3GUT - chains D and X of the 6 polymer chains in the assembly; structure by X-ray diffraction, 3.59 A resolution.

# Chain D
Name: Nuclear factor NF-kappa-B p105 subunit
Organism: Homo sapiens
UniProt: P19838 (NFKB1_HUMAN); residues 339-650 here correspond to UniProt positions 41-352 (UniProt number = residue number - 298)
Sequence (312 residues; row label = number of the first residue in the row):
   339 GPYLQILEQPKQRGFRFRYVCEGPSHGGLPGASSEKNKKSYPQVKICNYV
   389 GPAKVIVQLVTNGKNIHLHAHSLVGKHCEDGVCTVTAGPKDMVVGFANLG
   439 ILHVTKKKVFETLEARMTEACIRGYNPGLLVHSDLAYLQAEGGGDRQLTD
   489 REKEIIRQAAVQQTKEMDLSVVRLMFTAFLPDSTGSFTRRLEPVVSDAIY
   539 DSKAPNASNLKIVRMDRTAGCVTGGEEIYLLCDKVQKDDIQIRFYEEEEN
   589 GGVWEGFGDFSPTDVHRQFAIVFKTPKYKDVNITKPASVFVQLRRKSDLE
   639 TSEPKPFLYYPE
From the paper describing this entry:
  - binding site for HIV-LTR Core Forward Strand (chain X): Arg356, His364
  - binding site for HIV-LTR Core Forward Strand: Arg354
  - mutagenesis - E373DEL/K374DEL/N375DEL/K376DEL: unchanged expression

# Chain X
Molecule: HIV-LTR Core Forward Strand
Organism: Human immunodeficiency virus
Sequence (26 nucleotides; each row starts with the number of its first residue):
     1 AGGGACTTTCCGCTGGGGACTTTCCA

# Chain D / chain X interface
Residue-residue contacts (13; chain D residue first):
  Arg354(D) - DG17(X)  base contact
  Arg354(D) - DG18(X)  hydrogen bond to the base
  Arg356(D) - DG16(X)  base contact
  Arg356(D) - DG17(X)  hydrogen bond to the base
  Ser363(D) - DT14(X)  hydrogen bond to the phosphate
  Ser363(D) - DG15(X)  base contact
  His364(D) - DG15(X)  sugar contact
  His364(D) - DG16(X)  hydrogen bond to the base
  Gly365(D) - DG15(X)  sugar contact
  Gly365(D) - DG16(X)  phosphate contact
  Gly366(D) - DG16(X)  phosphate contact
  Asn436(D) - DG15(X)  hydrogen bond to the phosphate
  Lys541(D) - DA19(X)  base contact

# Summary
Chain D and chain X form an interface of 8 and 6 residues respectively; the contacts include 5 hydrogen bonds.
Among the polar pairs are Arg354(D)-DG18(X), Arg356(D)-DG17(X) and His364(D)-DG16(X). The paper reports a
binding site for HIV-LTR Core Forward Strand (chain X) at Arg356(D) and His364(D);
E373DEL/K374DEL/N375DEL/K376DEL of chain D leave expression unchanged.
Here chain D is Nuclear factor NF-kappa-B p105 subunit (Homo sapiens) and chain X is HIV-LTR Core Forward
Strand (Human immunodeficiency virus). Entry 3GUT (Crystal structure of a higher-order complex of p50:RelA
bound to the HIV-1 LTR) was determined by X-ray diffraction.
